3SWN - chains B and F of the 6 polymer chains in the assembly; structure by X-ray diffraction, 2.50 A resolution.

Chain B:
Name: U6 snRNA-associated Sm-like protein LSm6
Source organism: Schizosaccharomyces pombe
UniProtKB: Q9UUI1 (LSM6_SCHPO); residue numbers follow UniProt; this construct covers 1-75
Sequence (77 residues; numbered -1 to 75; the number before each row is that of its first residue; numbers below 1 keep their minus sign (Met-1 is residue -1)):
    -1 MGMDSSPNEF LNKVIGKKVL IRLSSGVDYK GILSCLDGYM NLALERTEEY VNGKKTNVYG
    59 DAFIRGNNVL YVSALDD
Disordered / not traced: -1 to 2, 74-75
Differences from the reference sequence: expression tag (-1 to 0)
Metal / ion sites: Zn2+ site 1 near Cys33 (its only coordinating residue here); Zn2+ site 2 near Asp59 (its only coordinating residue here); Zn2+ site 3: Tyr69 (shared with 2 residues of chain A)

Chain F:
Name: U6 snRNA-associated Sm-like protein LSm7
Source organism: Schizosaccharomyces pombe
UniProtKB: O74499 (LSM7_SCHPO); residues 1-113 here = UniProt positions 1-113
Sequence (117 residues; row label = number of the first residue in the row; numbers below 1 keep their minus sign (Gly-3 is residue -3)):
    -3 GAMGMSSLQK RPGPGNSSQP TERPRKESIL DLSRYQDQRI QATFTGGRQI TGILKGFDQL
    57 MNLVLDDVEE QLRNPEDGKL TGAIRKLGLV VVRGTTLVLI APMDGSEEIP NPFVQAE
Disordered / not traced: -3 to 23, 102-113
Differences from the reference sequence: expression tag (-3 to 0)
Metal / ion sites: Zn2+ site 1: Asp27 (shared with Cys33(B) of chain B); Zn2+ site 2 near Asp63 (its only coordinating residue here)

Interface between chain B and chain F:
Pairs across the interface (29; chain B residue first):
  Tyr27(B) - Leu95(F)  hydrophobic
  Asp35(B) - Ser24(F)
  Tyr37(B) - Gln55(F)  hydrogen bond
  Asn39(B) - Ser24(F)
  Glu47(B) - Gln45(F)
  Tyr57(B) - Gln37(F)
  Tyr57(B) - Ala97(F)  hydrophobic
  Asp59(B) - Tyr31(F)
  Asp59(B) - Ala97(F)
  Asp59(B) - Pro98(F)
  Ala60(B) - Ile96(F)
  Phe61(B) - Ser24(F)
  Phe61(B) - Asp27(F)
  Phe61(B) - Leu28(F)  hydrophobic
  Phe61(B) - Tyr31(F)  hydrophobic
  Phe61(B) - Val94(F)
  Phe61(B) - Leu95(F)
  Phe61(B) - Ile96(F)  hydrogen bond (backbone-backbone)
  Ile62(B) - Val94(F)
  Arg63(B) - Leu56(F)  hydrogen bond (side chain-backbone)
  Arg63(B) - Met57(F)
  Arg63(B) - Gly90(F)  hydrogen bond (side chain-backbone)
  Arg63(B) - Leu93(F)
  Arg63(B) - Val94(F)  hydrogen bond (backbone-backbone)
  Asn66(B) - Thr41(F)
  Asn66(B) - Gly90(F)  hydrogen bond (side chain-backbone)
  Asn66(B) - Thr91(F)  hydrogen bond (side chain-backbone)
  Asn66(B) - Thr92(F)
  Asn66(B) - Leu93(F)  hydrogen bond (side chain-backbone)
Other interface residues (no listed pair), chain B (15 interface residues in all): Leu21, Cys33, Ala41
Other interface residues (no listed pair), chain F (20 interface residues in all): Thr39

In short:
The interface between chain B and chain F involves 15 residues on one side and 20 on the other, with 8
hydrogen bonds. Among the polar pairs are Tyr37(B)-Gln55(F), Arg63(B)-Leu56(F) and Arg63(B)-Gly90(F). Cys33(B)
and Asp27(F) coordinate Zn2+ site 1.
Chain B is U6 snRNA-associated Sm-like protein LSm6 and chain F is U6 snRNA-associated Sm-like protein LSm7,
both from Schizosaccharomyces pombe; the structure, Structure of the LSm657 Complex: An Assembly Intermediate
of the LSm1 7 and LSm2 8 Rings, was determined by X-ray diffraction.
